1U72 - chain A; structure by X-ray diffraction, 1.90 A resolution.

[Chain A]
Name: Dihydrofolate reductase
Organism: Homo sapiens
Notes: EC 1.5.1.3; fragment: human DHFR
Reference sequence: P00374 (DYR_HUMAN); residue numbers follow UniProt; this construct covers 1-186
Amino-acid sequence (186 residues; each row starts with the number of its first residue):
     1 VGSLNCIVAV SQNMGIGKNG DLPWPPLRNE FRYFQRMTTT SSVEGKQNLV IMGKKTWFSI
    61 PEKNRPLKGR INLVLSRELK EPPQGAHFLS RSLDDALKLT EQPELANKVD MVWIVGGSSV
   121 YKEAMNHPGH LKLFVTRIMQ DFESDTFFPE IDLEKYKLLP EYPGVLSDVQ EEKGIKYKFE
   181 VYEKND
Ligand contacts:
  - methotrexate (MTX): Ile7, Val8, Ala9, Leu22, Glu30, Phe31, Arg32, Phe34, Gln35, Thr56, Ser59, Ile60, Pro61, Asn64, Leu67, Arg70, Val115, Tyr121, Thr136
  - NADPH (NDP; NADPH dihydro-nicotinamide-adenine-dinucleotide phosphate): Val8, Ala9, Ile16, Gly17, Lys18, Gly20, Asp21, Leu22, Trp24, Gly53, Lys54, Lys55, Thr56, Ser59, Leu75, Ser76, Arg77, Glu78, Leu79, Arg91, Ser92, Leu93, Val115, Gly116, Gly117, Ser118, Ser119, Val120, Tyr121, Thr146

[Summary]
Ligands of chain A: NADPH and methotrexate.
Chain A is Dihydrofolate reductase (Homo sapiens); the structure, Understanding the Role of Leu22 Variants in
Methotrexate Resistance: Comparison of Wild-type and Leu22Arg Variant Mouse ..., was determined by X-ray
diffraction (same publication as 1U70).
